PDB entry 8F2O | electron microscopy, 3.00 A resolution | chains S and U of the 47 polymer chains in the assembly

# Chain S (and U)
Molecule: Major capsid protein
Source organism: Bacillus phage phi29
Notes: chain U of this document is another copy of the same molecule, construct and numbering; everything in this record applies to it too
Reference sequence: P13849 (CAPSD_BPPH2); residues 1-448 here = UniProt positions 1-448
Chain sequence (448 residues; numbered 1 to 448; the number before each row is that of its first residue):
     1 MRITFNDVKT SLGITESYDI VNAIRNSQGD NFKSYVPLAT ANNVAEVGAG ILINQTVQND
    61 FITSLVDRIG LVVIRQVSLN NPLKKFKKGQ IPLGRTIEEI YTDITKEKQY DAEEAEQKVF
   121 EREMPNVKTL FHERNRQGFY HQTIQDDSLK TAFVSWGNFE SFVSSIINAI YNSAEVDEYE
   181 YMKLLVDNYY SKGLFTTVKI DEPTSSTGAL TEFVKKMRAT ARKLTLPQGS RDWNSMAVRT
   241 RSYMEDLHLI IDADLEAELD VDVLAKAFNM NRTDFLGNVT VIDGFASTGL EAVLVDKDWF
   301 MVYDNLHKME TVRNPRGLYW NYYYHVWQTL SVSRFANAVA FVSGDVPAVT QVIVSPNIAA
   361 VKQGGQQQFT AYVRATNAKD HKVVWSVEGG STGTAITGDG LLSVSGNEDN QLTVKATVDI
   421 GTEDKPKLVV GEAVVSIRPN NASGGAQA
Not modelled in the structure: 440-448

# Chain S / chain U interface
Contacting residue pairs (6):
  Lys106(S) - Pro37(U)
  Glu107(S) - Ala39(U)
  Gln109(S) - Ala39(U)
  Asp380(S) - Gln28(U)
  Asp380(S) - Gly29(U)
  Lys382(S) - Gln28(U)
Also at the interface, not in a pair above, chain S (8 interface residues in all): Lys108, Phe268, Ala378
Also at the interface, not in a pair above, chain U (7 interface residues in all): Thr40, Asn43, Phe268

# Summary
Chain S and chain U form an interface of 8 and 7 residues respectively.
Chain S and chain U are both Major capsid protein (Bacillus phage phi29); the structure, Phi-29 expanded,
DNA-packaged fiberless prohead, was determined by electron microscopy (same publication as 8F2M and 8F2N).
